PDB entry 5LL3 | X-ray diffraction, 2.15 A resolution | chains A and D of the 4 polymer chains in the assembly

[Chain A (and D)]
Name: Isoleucine 2-epimerase
Organism: Lactobacillus buchneri
Notes: EC 5.1.1.21; chain D of this document is another copy of the same molecule, construct and numbering; everything in this record applies to it too
UniProt: M1GRN3 (ILE2E_LACBU); numbering as in UniProt (aligned over 1-450)
Sequence (480 residues; numbered -29 to 450; the number before each row is that of its first residue; numbers below 1 keep their minus sign (Met-29 is residue -29)):
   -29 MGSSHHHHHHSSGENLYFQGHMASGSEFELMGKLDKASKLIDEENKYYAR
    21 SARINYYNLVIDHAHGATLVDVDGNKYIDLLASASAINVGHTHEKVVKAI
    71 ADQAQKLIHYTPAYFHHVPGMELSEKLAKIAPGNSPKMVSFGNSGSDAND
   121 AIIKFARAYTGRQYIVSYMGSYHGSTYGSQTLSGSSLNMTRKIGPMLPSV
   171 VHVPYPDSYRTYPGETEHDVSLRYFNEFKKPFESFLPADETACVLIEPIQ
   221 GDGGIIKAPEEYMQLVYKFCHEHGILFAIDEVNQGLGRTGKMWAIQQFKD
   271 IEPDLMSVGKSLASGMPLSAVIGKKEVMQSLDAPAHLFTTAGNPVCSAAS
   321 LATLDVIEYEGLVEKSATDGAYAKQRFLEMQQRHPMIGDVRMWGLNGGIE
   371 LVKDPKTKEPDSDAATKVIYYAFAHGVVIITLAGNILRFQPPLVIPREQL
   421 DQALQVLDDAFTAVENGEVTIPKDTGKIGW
Disordered / not traced: -29 to 24, 442-450
Differences from the reference sequence: initiating methionine (-29); expression tag (-28 to 0)
Covalently attached groups: pyridoxal phosphate (PLP) linked to Lys280
Residues lining bound ligands:
  - pyridoxal phosphate (PLP), molecule 1: Ser114, Gly115, Ser116, Asn119, Tyr142, His143, Gly144, Glu217, Asp250, Val252, Asn253
  - pyridoxal phosphate (PLP), molecule 2: Leu307, Phe308, Thr309
UniProt features mapped onto this chain:
  - binding site (pyridoxal 5'-phosphate): Gly115, Ser116, Tyr142, Asp250 to Asn253, Thr309
  - modified residue: Lys280 (N6-(pyridoxal phosphate)lysine)

[How chain A and chain D interact]
Pairs across the interface (48; chain A residue first):
  Gln133(A) - Gly164(D)  hydrogen bond (side chain-backbone)
  Gln133(A) - Pro165(D)
  Tyr134(A) - Met166(D)
  Met139(A) - Lys200(D)
  Met139(A) - Ser204(D)
  Ser153(A) - Phe205(D)
  Gly154(A) - Ser204(D)
  Gly154(A) - Phe205(D)
  Ser155(A) - Ser204(D)
  Ser156(A) - Ser204(D)
  Leu157(A) - Phe202(D)
  Leu157(A) - Ser204(D)
  Leu157(A) - Phe205(D)
  Leu157(A) - Leu206(D)
  Leu157(A) - Pro207(D)
  Thr160(A) - Tyr134(D)
  Thr160(A) - Phe205(D)  hydrogen bond (side chain-backbone)
  Thr160(A) - Glu210(D)
  Arg161(A) - Pro207(D)
  Arg161(A) - Asp209(D)  salt bridge
  Arg161(A) - Glu210(D)
  Lys162(A) - Glu210(D)  hydrogen bond (backbone-side chain)
  Gly164(A) - Gln133(D)
  Pro165(A) - Gln133(D)
  Met166(A) - Tyr134(D)
  His172(A) - Phe205(D)
  Tyr182(A) - Arg193(D)
  Arg193(A) - Tyr182(D)
  Tyr194(A) - Lys200(D)  hydrogen bond
  Glu197(A) - Glu197(D)
  Lys200(A) - Met139(D)
  Lys200(A) - Tyr194(D)  hydrogen bond
  Glu203(A) - Ser156(D)
  Ser204(A) - Met139(D)
  Ser204(A) - Gly140(D)
  Ser204(A) - Gly154(D)
  Ser204(A) - Ser155(D)
  Ser204(A) - Ser156(D)  hydrogen bond (backbone-backbone)
  Ser204(A) - Met159(D)
  Phe205(A) - Ser153(D)
  Phe205(A) - Met159(D)
  Phe205(A) - His172(D)
  Leu206(A) - Met159(D)
  Pro207(A) - Met159(D)
  Pro207(A) - Arg161(D)
  Asp209(A) - Arg161(D)  salt bridge
  Glu210(A) - Arg161(D)
  Glu210(A) - Lys162(D)  hydrogen bond (side chain-backbone)
Also at the interface, not in a pair above, chain A (32 interface residues in all): Gly140, Ser169, Pro174, Asn196, Pro201
Also at the interface, not in a pair above, chain D (33 interface residues in all): Thr160, Ser169, Pro174, Asn196, Pro201, Glu203

[Overview]
32 residues of chain A face 33 of chain D across their interface, with 7 hydrogen bonds and 2 salt bridges.
Polar pairs include Arg161(A)-Asp209(D), Gln133(A)-Gly164(D) and Thr160(A)-Phe205(D). Ligands of chain A:
pyridoxal phosphate. Covalently linked pyridoxal phosphate: at Lys280(A).
Both chains are Isoleucine 2-epimerase (Lactobacillus buchneri). Entry 5LL3 (Structure of the Isoleucine
2-epimerase from Lactobacillus buchneri (PLP complex form)) was determined by X-ray diffraction together with
5LL2 from the same study.
